8ATT - chains A and N of the 5 polymer chains in the assembly; structure by electron microscopy, 3.44 A resolution.

[Chain A]
Molecule: DNA-directed RNA polymerase, mitochondrial
Source organism: Saccharomyces cerevisiae S288C
Notes: EC 2.7.7.6
Reference sequence: P13433 (RPOM_YEAST); residue numbers follow UniProt; this construct covers 100-1351
Amino-acid sequence (1262 residues; each row starts with the number of its first residue):
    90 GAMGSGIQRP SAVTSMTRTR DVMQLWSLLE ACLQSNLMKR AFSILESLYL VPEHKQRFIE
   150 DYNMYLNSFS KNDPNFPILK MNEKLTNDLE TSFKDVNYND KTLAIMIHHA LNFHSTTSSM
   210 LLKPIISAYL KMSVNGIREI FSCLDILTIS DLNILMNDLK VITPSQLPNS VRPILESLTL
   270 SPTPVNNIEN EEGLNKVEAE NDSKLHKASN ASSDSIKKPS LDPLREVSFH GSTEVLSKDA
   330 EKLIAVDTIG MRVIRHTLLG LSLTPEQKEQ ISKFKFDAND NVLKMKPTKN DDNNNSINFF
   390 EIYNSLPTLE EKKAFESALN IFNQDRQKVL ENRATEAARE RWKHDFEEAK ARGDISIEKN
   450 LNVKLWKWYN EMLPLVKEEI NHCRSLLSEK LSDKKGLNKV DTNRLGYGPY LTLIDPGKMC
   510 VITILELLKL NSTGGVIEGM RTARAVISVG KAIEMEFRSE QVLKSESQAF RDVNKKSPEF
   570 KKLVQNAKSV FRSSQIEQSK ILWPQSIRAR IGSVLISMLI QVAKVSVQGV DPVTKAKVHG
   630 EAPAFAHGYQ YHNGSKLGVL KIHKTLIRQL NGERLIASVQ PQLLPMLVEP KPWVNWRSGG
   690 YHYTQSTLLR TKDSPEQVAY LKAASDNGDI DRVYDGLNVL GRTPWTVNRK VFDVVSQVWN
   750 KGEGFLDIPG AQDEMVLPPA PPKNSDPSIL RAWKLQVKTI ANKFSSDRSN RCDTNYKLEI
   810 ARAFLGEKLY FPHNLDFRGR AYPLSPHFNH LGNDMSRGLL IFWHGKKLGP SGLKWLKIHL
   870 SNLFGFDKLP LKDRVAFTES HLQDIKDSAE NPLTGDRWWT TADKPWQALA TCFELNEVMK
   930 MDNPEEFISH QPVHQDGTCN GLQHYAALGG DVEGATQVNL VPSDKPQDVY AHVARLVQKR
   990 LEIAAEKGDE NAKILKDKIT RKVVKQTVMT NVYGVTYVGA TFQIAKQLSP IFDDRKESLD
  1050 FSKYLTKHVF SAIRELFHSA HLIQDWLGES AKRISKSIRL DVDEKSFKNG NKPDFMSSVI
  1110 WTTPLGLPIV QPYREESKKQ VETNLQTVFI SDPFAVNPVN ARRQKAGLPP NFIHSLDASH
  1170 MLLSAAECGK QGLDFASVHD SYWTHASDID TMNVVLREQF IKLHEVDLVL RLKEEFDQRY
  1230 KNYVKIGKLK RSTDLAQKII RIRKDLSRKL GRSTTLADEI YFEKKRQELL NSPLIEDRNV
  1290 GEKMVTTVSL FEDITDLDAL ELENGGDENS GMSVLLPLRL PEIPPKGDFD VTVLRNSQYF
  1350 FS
Disordered / not traced: 90-406, 559-588, 1311-1319
Construct notes: expression tag (90-99)

[Chain N]
Molecule: Non-template DNA
Sequence (33 nucleotides; each row starts with the number of its first residue):
   101 CGAATAAGTA TTGATATAAG TAATAGATAA TGC
Disordered / not traced: 101-105, 133

[How chain A and chain N interact]
Contacting residue pairs - 16 pairs, chain A then chain N:
  Tyr-640(A) / DT117(N)  phosphate contact
  Tyr-640(A) / DA118(N)  sugar contact
  Asn-642(A) / DA118(N)  base contact
  Gly-643(A) / DT117(N)  hydrogen bond to the base
  Gly-643(A) / DA118(N)  hydrogen bond to the base
  Arg-780(A) / DG120(N)  salt bridge to the phosphate
  Arg-780(A) / DT121(N)  salt bridge to the phosphate
  Tyr-1026(A) / DG126(N)  base contact
  Val-1027(A) / DT124(N)  base contact
  Val-1027(A) / DG126(N)  base contact
  Lys-1052(A) / DT124(N)  base contact
  Lys-1052(A) / DG126(N)  salt bridge to the phosphate
  Lys-1056(A) / DG126(N)  phosphate contact
  Lys-1056(A) / DA127(N)  salt bridge to the phosphate
  Lys-1081(A) / DA130(N)  salt bridge to the phosphate
  Lys-1085(A) / DA130(N)  salt bridge to the phosphate
Also at the interface, not in a pair above, chain A (12 interface residues in all): Ser-644, Lys-645

[In short]
12 residues of chain A and 8 residues of chain N are in contact, with 2 hydrogen bonds and 6 salt bridges.
Polar contacts include Gly-643(A)/DT117(N), Gly-643(A)/DA118(N) and Arg-780(A)/DG120(N).
Chain A is DNA-directed RNA polymerase, mitochondrial (Saccharomyces cerevisiae S288C) and chain N is
Non-template DNA; the structure, Cryo-EM structure of yeast mitochondrial RNA polymerase transcription
initiation complex with 4-mer RNA, pppGpGpUpA (IC4), was determined by electron microscopy (same publication
as 8AP1, 8ATV, 8ATW, 8C5S, 8C5U and 8Q63).
